Entry 1MCW (X-ray diffraction, 3.50 A resolution); this record covers chains W and M.

Chain W:
Molecule: Immunoglobulin weir (light chain)
From: Homo sapiens
Amino-acid sequence (216 residues; row label = number of the first residue in the row):
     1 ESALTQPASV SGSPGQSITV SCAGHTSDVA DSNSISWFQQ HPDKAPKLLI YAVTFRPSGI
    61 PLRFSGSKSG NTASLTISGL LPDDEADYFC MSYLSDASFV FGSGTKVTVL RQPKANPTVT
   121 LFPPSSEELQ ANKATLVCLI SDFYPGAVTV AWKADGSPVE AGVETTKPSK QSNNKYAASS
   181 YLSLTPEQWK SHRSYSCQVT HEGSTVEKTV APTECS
Construct notes: conflict Val-20 (Ile39 in S25758), Ala-23 (Thr42 in S25758), His-25 (Ser44 in S25758), 25 further conflict positions vs the reference (S25758) not listed; insertion (96)
Modified residues: Glu-1 (pyroglutamic acid; PCA)
Disulfide bonds: Cys-138/Cys-197

Chain M:
Molecule: Immunoglobulin mcg (light chain)
From: Homo sapiens
Amino-acid sequence (216 residues; each row starts with the number of its first residue):
     1 ESALTQPPSA SGSLGQSVTI SCTGTSSDVG GYNYVSWYQQ HAGKAPKVII YEVNKRPSGV
    61 PDRFSGSKSG NTASLTVSGL QAEDEADYYC SSYEGSDNFV FGTGTKVTVL GQPKANPTVT
   121 LFPPSSEELQ ANKATLVCLI SDFYPGAVTV AWKADGSPVK AGVETTKPSK QSNNKYAASS
   181 YLSLTPEQWK SHRSYSCQVT HEGSTVEKTV APTECS
Construct notes: conflict Ile-20 (Phe39 in S14675), Thr-23 (Ser42 in S14675), Val-29 (Ile48 in S14675), 19 further conflict positions vs the reference (S14675) not listed
Modified residues: Glu-1 (pyroglutamic acid; PCA)
Disulfide bonds: Cys-22/Cys-90, Cys-138/Cys-197

Chain W / chain M interface:
Contacting residue pairs (52; chain W residue first):
  Gln-40(W) with Gln-40(M); Pro-46(M)
  Ala-45(W) with Tyr-89(M), hydrophobic; Phe-101(M), hydrophobic; Gly-102(M)
  Pro-46(W) with Phe-101(M)
  Lys-47(W) with Phe-101(M)
  Leu-48(W) with Phe-99(M), hydrophobic
  Tyr-51(W) with Asp-97(M), hydrogen bond
  Phe-89(W) with Ala-45(M), hydrophobic; Pro-46(M)
  Asp-96(W) with Tyr-51(M), hydrogen bond (backbone-side chain)
  Ala-97(W) with Tyr-51(M); Pro-57(M), hydrophobic; Ser-58(M), hydrogen bond (backbone-side chain)
  Phe-101(W) with Pro-46(M), hydrophobic; Lys-47(M)
  Ser-103(W) with Lys-44(M); Ala-45(M)
  Leu-121(W) with Ser-125(M), hydrogen bond (backbone-side chain)
  Phe-122(W) with Pro-123(M); Pro-124(M), hydrophobic; Thr-135(M)
  Pro-123(W) with Phe-122(M)
  Glu-128(W) with Thr-120(M), hydrogen bond
  Thr-135(W) with Phe-122(M)
  Val-137(W) with Phe-122(M), hydrophobic; Val-137(M), hydrophobic; Leu-139(M), hydrophobic
  Leu-139(W) with Tyr-181(M), hydrophobic
  Ser-141(W) with Tyr-181(M), hydrogen bond
  Glu-164(W) with Gln-171(M); Ser-172(M), hydrogen bond
  Thr-166(W) with Ala-177(M), hydrogen bond (side chain-backbone); Ala-178(M); Ser-179(M)
  Lys-167(W) with Thr-166(M)
  Ser-169(W) with Thr-166(M), hydrogen bond; Lys-167(M), hydrogen bond (side chain-backbone)
  Lys-170(W) with Thr-166(M), hydrogen bond (backbone-side chain)
  Gln-171(W) with Glu-164(M); Tyr-181(M), hydrogen bond
  Ala-177(W) with Tyr-181(M), hydrophobic
  Ser-179(W) with Ser-179(M), hydrogen bond
  Tyr-181(W) with Leu-139(M), hydrophobic; Ser-141(M), hydrogen bond; Gln-171(M), hydrogen bond
  Lys-208(W) with Glu-127(M)
  Cys-215(W) with Glu-214(M), hydrogen bond (side chain-backbone); Cys-215(M), disulfide
  Ser-216(W) with Glu-214(M), hydrogen bond (backbone-backbone); Cys-215(M), hydrogen bond (backbone-backbone)
Also at the interface, not in a pair above, chain W (36 interface residues in all): Phe-38, Lys-44, Asp-142, Pro-168, Ser-172
Also at the interface, not in a pair above, chain M (39 interface residues in all): Tyr-38, Val-48, Glu-52, Glu-128, Pro-168
Cross-chain cystine bridges: Cys-215(W)/Cys-215(M)

Summary:
36 residues of chain W face 39 of chain M across their interface, with 1 disulfide bond and 18 hydrogen bonds.
Polar pairs include Tyr-51(W)/Asp-97(M), Asp-96(W)/Tyr-51(M) and Ala-97(W)/Ser-58(M).
Here chain W is Immunoglobulin weir (light chain) and chain M is Immunoglobulin mcg (light chain), both from
Homo sapiens. Entry 1MCW (Three-dimensional structure of a hybrid light chain dimer. protein engineering of a
binding cavity) was determined by X-ray diffraction.
